8XXH - chains A and R of the 7 polymer chains in the assembly; structure by electron microscopy, 2.80 A resolution.

[Chain A]
Protein: Guanine nucleotide-binding protein G(o) subunit alpha
Source organism: Homo sapiens
Reference sequence: P09471 (GNAO_HUMAN); residue numbers follow UniProt; this construct covers 4-56, 182-231, 242-354
Sequence (240 residues; row label = number of the first residue in the row; note: 126 numbers in that range are skipped by the numbering (no residue carries them; nothing is unmodelled there); numbers below 1 keep their minus sign (Met-11 is residue -11)):
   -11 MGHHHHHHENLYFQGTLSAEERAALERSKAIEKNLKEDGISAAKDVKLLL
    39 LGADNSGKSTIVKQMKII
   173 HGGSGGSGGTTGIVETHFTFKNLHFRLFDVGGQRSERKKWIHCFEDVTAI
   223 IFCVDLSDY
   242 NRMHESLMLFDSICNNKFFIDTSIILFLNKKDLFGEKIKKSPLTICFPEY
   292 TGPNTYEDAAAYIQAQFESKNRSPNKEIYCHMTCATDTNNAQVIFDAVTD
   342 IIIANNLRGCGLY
Disordered / not traced: -11 to 3, 173-182
Construct notes: initiating methionine (-11); expression tag (-10 to 3); engineered mutation Asp42 (Gly in P09471), Asn43 (Glu in P09471), Asp227 (Ala in P09471), Asp230 (Gly in P09471), Ala332 (Ile in P09471), Ile335 (Val in P09471); linker (174-181)
Curated features (UniProtKB/Swiss-Prot):
  - region: Lys35 to Ala41, Ser44 to Thr48 (G1 motif), Phe197 to Arg206 (G3 motif), Ile266 to Asp273 (G4 motif), Thr324 to Thr329 (G5 motif)
  - binding site (GTP): Lys46, Ser47, Thr48, Asn270, Asp273, Cys325
  - binding site (Mg(2+)): Ser47, Thr182
  - natural variant: Gly40 (G40R: In DEE17 and NEDIM; G40W: Found in a patient with intractable early-onset epilepsy), Ser47 (S47G: In NEDIM), Gln52 (Q52P: Found in a patient with intractable early-onset epilepsy; Q52R: In DEE17), Ile56 (I56T: In NEDIM), Thr191 to Phe197 (deletion: In DEE17), Gly203 (G203R: In DEE17), Arg209 (R209C: In DEE17 and NEDIM; R209G: In NEDIM; R209H: In NEDIM; R209L: In NEDIM), Glu246 (E246G: In NEDIM; E246K: In NEDIM), Ile279 (I279N: In DEE17)
  - modified residue: Gln205 (5-glutamyl histamine), Cys351 (ADP-ribosylcysteine)
  - lipidation: Cys351 (S-palmitoyl cysteine)
  - mutagenesis: Cys351 (C351A: Strong loss of binding to ADGRG3)

[Chain R]
Protein: C-X-C chemokine receptor type 2
Source organism: Homo sapiens
Reference sequence: P25025 (CXCR2_HUMAN); residue numbers follow UniProt; this construct covers 2-360
Sequence (416 residues; each row starts with the number of its first residue; numbers below 1 keep their minus sign (Met-55 is residue -55)):
   -55 MGKTIIALSYIFCLVFADYKDDDDAANFTPVNGSSGNQSVRLVTSSSLEV
    -5 LFQGPGSEDFNMESDSFEDFWKGEDLSNYSYSSTLPPFLLDAAPCEPESL
    45 EINKYFVVIIYALVFLLSLLGNSLVMLVILYSRVGRSVTDVYLLNLALAD
    95 LLFALTLPIWAASKVNGWIFGTFLCKVVSLLKEVNFYSGILLLACISVDR
   145 YLAIVHATRTLTQKRYLVKFICLSIWGLSLLLALPVLLFRRTVYSSNVSP
   195 ACYEDMGNNTANWRMLLRILPQSFGFIVPLLIMLFCYGFTLRTLFKAHMG
   245 QKHRAMRVIFAVVLIFLLCWLPYNLVLLADTLMRTQVIQETCERRNHIDR
   295 ALDATEILGILHSCLNPLIYAFIGQKFRHGLLKILAIHGLISKDSLPKDS
   345 RPSFVGSSSGHTSTTL
Disordered / not traced: -55 to 32, 331-360
Cystine bridges: Cys39-Cys286, Cys119-Cys196
Construct notes: initiating methionine (-55); expression tag (-54 to 1)
Curated features (UniProtKB/Swiss-Prot):
  - site: Asp35, Ala36 (Microbial infection: Cleavage)
  - modified residue (Phosphoserine): Ser347, Ser351, Ser352, Ser353
  - glycosylation: Asn22 (N-linked (GlcNAc...) asparagine)

[How chain A and chain R interact]
Residue-residue contacts (29):
  Ala31(A) with Gln157(R)
  Thr340(A) with Thr152(R)
  Asp341(A) with His242(R); Met243(R)
  Ile343(A) with Ala151(R), hydrophobic
  Ile344(A) with Ile148(R); Ala151(R), hydrophobic; Met243(R), hydrophobic
  Ala345(A) with Met243(R)
  Asn347(A) with Ala147(R), hydrogen bond (side chain-backbone); Ala151(R)
  Leu348(A) with Ile148(R), hydrophobic; Leu238(R), hydrophobic; Met243(R), hydrophobic; Ala249(R), hydrophobic
  Gly350(A) with Thr83(R)
  Cys351(A) with Thr83(R); Arg144(R); Ala147(R), hydrophobic
  Gly352(A) with Ile317(R); Gly318(R)
  Leu353(A) with Arg144(R); Ile148(R), hydrophobic; Ala249(R), hydrophobic; Val252(R); Ile253(R), hydrophobic
  Tyr354(A) with Gln245(R); Arg248(R), hydrogen bond (backbone-side chain); Gln319(R)
Other interface residues (no listed pair), chain A (15 interface residues in all): Leu195, Phe336
Other interface residues (no listed pair), chain R (21 interface residues in all): Ser81, Arg159, Ala241

[Summary]
Chain A and chain R form an interface of 15 and 21 residues respectively; the contacts include 2 hydrogen
bonds. Among the polar pairs are Asn347(A)-Ala147(R) and Tyr354(A)-Arg248(R).
Here chain A is Guanine nucleotide-binding protein G(o) subunit alpha and chain R is C-X-C chemokine receptor
type 2, both from Homo sapiens. Entry 8XXH (Structure of CXCR2 bound to CXCL2 (CXCR2-CXCL2-Go Full map)) was
determined by electron microscopy (same publication as 8XVU, 8XWA, 8XWF, 8XWM, 8XWN, 8XWS and 6 further
entries).
